Entry 7TK1 (electron microscopy, 7.10 A resolution (low resolution: residue-level contacts below are approximate; hydrogen-bond / salt-bridge calls are withheld)); this record covers chains T and V of the 27 polymer chains in the assembly.

Chain T:
Molecule: ATP synthase subunit a
From: Saccharomyces cerevisiae
UniProt: P00854 (ATP6_YEAST); residues 1-249 here correspond to UniProt positions 11-259 (UniProt number = residue number + 10)
Amino-acid sequence (249 residues; numbered 1 to 249; the number before each row is that of its first residue):
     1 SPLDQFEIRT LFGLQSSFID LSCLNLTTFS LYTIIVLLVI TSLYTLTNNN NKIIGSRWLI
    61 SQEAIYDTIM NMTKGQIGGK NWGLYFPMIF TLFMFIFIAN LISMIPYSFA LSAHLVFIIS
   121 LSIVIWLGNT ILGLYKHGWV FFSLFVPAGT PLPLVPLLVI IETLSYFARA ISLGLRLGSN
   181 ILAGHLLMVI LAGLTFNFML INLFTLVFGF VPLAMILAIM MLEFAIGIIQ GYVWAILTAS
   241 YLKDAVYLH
Unresolved in the structure: 1-25

Chain V:
Molecule: ATP synthase subunit d
From: Saccharomyces cerevisiae
UniProt: P30902 (ATP7_YEAST); residues 1-173 here correspond to UniProt positions 2-174 (UniProt number = residue number + 1)
Amino-acid sequence (173 residues; row label = number of the first residue in the row):
     1 SLAKSAANKL DWAKVISSLR ITGSTATQLS SFKKRNDEAR RQLLELQSQP TEVDFSHYRS
    61 VLKNTSVIDK IESYVKQYKP VKIDASKQLQ VIESFEKHAM TNAKETESLV SKELKDLQST
   121 LDNIQSARPF DELTVDDLTK IKPEIDAKVE EMVKKGKWDV PGYKDRFGNL NVM
Unresolved in the structure: 1-2
Curated features (UniProtKB/Swiss-Prot):
  - modified residue: Ser1 (N-acetylserine)

How chain T and chain V interact:
Pairs across the interface (14; chain T residue first):
  Asn50(T) with Thr134(V)
  Asn51(T) with Leu133(V); Thr134(V); Val135(V)
  Ile53(T) with Leu133(V)
  Ala64(T) with Leu170(V)
  Asp67(T) with Leu170(V)
  Thr68(T) with Leu170(V)
  Lys80(T) with Lys155(V); Gly156(V)
  Trp82(T) with Gly156(V)
  Gly83(T) with Gly156(V); Lys157(V)
  Leu84(T) with Gly156(V)
Interface residues without a listed pair, chain T (12 interface residues in all): Lys52, Asn81
Interface residues without a listed pair, chain V (10 interface residues in all): Glu132, Val153, Asn171

In short:
The interface between chain T and chain V involves 12 residues on one side and 10 on the other.
Here chain T is ATP synthase subunit a and chain V is ATP synthase subunit d, both from Saccharomyces
cerevisiae. Entry 7TK1 (Yeast ATP synthase State 1catalytic(d) without exogenous ATP backbone model) was
determined by electron microscopy together with 7TJS, 7TJT, 7TJU, 7TJV, 7TJW, 7TJX and 30 further entries from
the same study.
